Entry 4N0Y (X-ray diffraction, 1.75 A resolution); this record covers chains H and L of the 3 polymer chains in the assembly.

== Chain H ==
Name: IGH526 Heavy Chain
Source organism: Homo sapiens
Chain sequence (231 residues; row label = number of the first residue in the row; a row labelled like 82A-82C holds insertion residues (82A, then the next letters in order)):
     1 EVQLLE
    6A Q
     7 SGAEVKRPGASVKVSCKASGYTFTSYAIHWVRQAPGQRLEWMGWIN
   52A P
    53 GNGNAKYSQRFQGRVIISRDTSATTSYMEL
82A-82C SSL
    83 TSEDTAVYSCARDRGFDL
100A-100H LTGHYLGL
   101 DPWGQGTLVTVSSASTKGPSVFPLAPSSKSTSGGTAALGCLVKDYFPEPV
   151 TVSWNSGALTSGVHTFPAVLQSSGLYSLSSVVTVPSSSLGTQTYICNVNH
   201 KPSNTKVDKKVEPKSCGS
Not modelled in the structure: 1, 129-132, 215-218
Disulfide bonds: Cys22-Cys92, Cys140-Cys196

== Chain L ==
Name: IGH526 Light Chain
Source organism: Homo sapiens
Chain sequence (218 residues; each row starts with the number of its first residue; note: 1 number in that range is skipped by the numbering (no residue carries it; nothing is unmodelled there); a row labelled like 27A-27B holds insertion residues (27A, then the next letters in order); numbers below 1 keep their minus sign (Glu-1 is residue -1)):
    -1 EIELTLTQPAS
    11 ASATPGQRVTISCSGSS
27A-27B SN
    28 IGGNTVNWYQHLPGAAPKLLIHNNDLRPSGVPDRFSGSKSGTSASLAVSG
    78 LQSEDEADYFCAAWDDGL
95A-95B NG
    96 WVFGGGTKLTV
  106A L
   107 GQPKAAPSVTLFPPSSEELQANKATLVCLISDFYPGAVTVAWKADSSPVK
   157 AGVETTTPSKQSNNKYAASSYLSLTPEQWKSHKSYSCQVTHEGSTVEKTV
   207 APTECS
Not modelled in the structure: -1 to 1, 210-212
Disulfide bonds: Cys23-Cys88, Cys134-Cys193

== How chain H and chain L interact ==
Contacting residue pairs (64):
  His35(H) - Trp96(L)
  Arg44(H) - Thr3(L)
  Arg44(H) - Leu4(L)  hydrogen bond (side chain-backbone)
  Arg44(H) - Phe98(L)  hydrogen bond (side chain-backbone)
  Arg44(H) - Gly100(L)
  Leu45(H) - Phe87(L)  hydrophobic
  Leu45(H) - Phe98(L)  hydrophobic
  Trp47(H) - Asn95A(L)
  Trp47(H) - Gly95B(L)
  Trp47(H) - Trp96(L)
  Trp50(H) - Trp91(L)  hydrophobic
  Ser60(H) - Leu95(L)
  His100D(H) - Asn50(L)
  His100D(H) - Leu53(L)
  Tyr100E(H) - Thr32(L)
  Tyr100E(H) - Asn34(L)
  Tyr100E(H) - His49(L)  hydrogen bond (backbone-side chain)
  Tyr100E(H) - Asn50(L)  hydrogen bond (backbone-side chain)
  Tyr100E(H) - Trp96(L)
  Leu100F(H) - Leu46(L)
  Leu100F(H) - His49(L)
  Leu100H(H) - Tyr36(L)  hydrogen bond (backbone-side chain)
  Leu100H(H) - Trp96(L)
  Trp103(H) - Tyr36(L)
  Trp103(H) - Ala43(L)
  Trp103(H) - Pro44(L)  hydrophobic
  Trp103(H) - Phe98(L)  hydrophobic
  Gly104(H) - Ala43(L)
  Phe122(H) - Ser121(L)
  Phe122(H) - Glu124(L)
  Phe122(H) - Lys129(L)
  Pro123(H) - Ser121(L)
  Pro123(H) - Glu123(L)
  Leu124(H) - Phe118(L)  hydrophobic
  Ala125(H) - Phe118(L)
  Ala137(H) - Phe118(L)
  Leu141(H) - Thr131(L)
  Leu141(H) - Tyr177(L)  hydrophobic
  Lys143(H) - Glu124(L)
  Lys143(H) - Thr131(L)
  His164(H) - Ser137(L)  hydrogen bond
  His164(H) - Gln167(L)
  His164(H) - Ala173(L)
  Phe166(H) - Leu135(L)  hydrophobic
  Phe166(H) - Ile136(L)
  Phe166(H) - Ser137(L)
  Phe166(H) - Ala173(L)  hydrophobic
  Phe166(H) - Ala174(L)
  Pro167(H) - Thr162(L)
  Pro167(H) - Ser165(L)
  Ala168(H) - Thr162(L)
  Val169(H) - Glu160(L)
  Val169(H) - Thr162(L)
  Val169(H) - Tyr177(L)  hydrophobic
  Leu170(H) - Glu160(L)
  Gln171(H) - Glu160(L)
  Ser172(H) - Glu160(L)  hydrogen bond (backbone-side chain)
  Leu178(H) - Tyr177(L)
  Ser179(H) - Val133(L)
  Ser179(H) - Tyr177(L)  hydrogen bond
  Val181(H) - Phe118(L)  hydrophobic
  Val181(H) - Leu135(L)  hydrophobic
  Lys209(H) - Glu123(L)  salt bridge
  Lys214(H) - Pro119(L)
Interface residues without a listed pair, chain H (43 interface residues in all): Val37, Arg96, Gly100C, Gly100G, Asp101, Gln105, Ser120, Ser127, Leu138, Gly139, Ser177
Interface residues without a listed pair, chain L (43 interface residues in all): Gly99, Thr116, Ala127, Thr161, Ser175, Ser179

== Overview ==
Chain H and chain L each contribute 43 residues to their interface, with 8 hydrogen bonds and 1 salt bridge.
Polar contacts include Lys209(H)-Glu123(L), Arg44(H)-Leu4(L) and Arg44(H)-Phe98(L).
Chain H is IGH526 Heavy Chain and chain L is IGH526 Light Chain, both from Homo sapiens; the structure,
Structure of the Hepatitis C Envelope Glycoprotein E1 antigenic region 314-324 bound to the cross-neutralizing
antibody ..., was determined by X-ray diffraction.
